Entry 5UZ7 (electron microscopy, 4.10 A resolution (low resolution: residue-level contacts below are approximate; hydrogen-bond / salt-bridge calls are withheld)); this record covers chains B and N of the 5 polymer chains in the assembly.

[Chain B]
Molecule: Guanine nucleotide-binding protein G(I)/G(S)/G(T) subunit beta-1
Organism: Homo sapiens
UniProt: P62873 (GBB1_HUMAN); numbering as in UniProt (aligned over 2-340)
Sequence (351 residues; numbered -10 to 340; the number before each row is that of its first residue; numbers below 1 keep their minus sign (Met-10 is residue -10)):
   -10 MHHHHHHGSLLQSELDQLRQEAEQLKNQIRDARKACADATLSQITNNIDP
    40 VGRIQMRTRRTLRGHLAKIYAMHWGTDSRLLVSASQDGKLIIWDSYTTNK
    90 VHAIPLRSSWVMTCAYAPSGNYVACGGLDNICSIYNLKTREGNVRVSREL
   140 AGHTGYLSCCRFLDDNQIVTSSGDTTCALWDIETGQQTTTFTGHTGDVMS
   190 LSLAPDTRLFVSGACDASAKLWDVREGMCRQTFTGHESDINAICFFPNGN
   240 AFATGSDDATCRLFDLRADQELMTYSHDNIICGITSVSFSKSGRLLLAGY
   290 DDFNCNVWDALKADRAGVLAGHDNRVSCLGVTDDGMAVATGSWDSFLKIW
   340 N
Not modelled in the structure: -10 to 0
Differences from the reference sequence: expression tag (-10 to 1)
Swiss-Prot annotation at these positions:
  - modified residue: Ser2 (N-acetylserine), His266 (Phosphohistidine)
  - natural variant: Leu30 (L30F: In MRD42; uncertain significance), Arg52 (R52G: In MRD42), Gly64 (G64V: In MRD42), Asp76 (D76E: In MRD42; D76G: In MRD42), Gly77 (G77S: In MRD42), Lys78 (K78R: In MRD42), Ile80 (I80N: In MRD42; I80T: In MRD42), His91 (H91R: In MRD42; uncertain significance), Ala92 (A92T: In MRD42), Pro94 (P94S: In MRD42), Leu95 (L95P: In MRD42), Arg96 (R96L: In MRD42), 5 further natural variant entries in UniProt

[Chain N]
Molecule: Nanobody 35
Organism: Lama Glama
Notes: antibody fragment or engineered binder
Sequence (138 residues; row label = number of the first residue in the row):
     1 QVQLQESGGGLVQPGGSLRLSCAASGFTFSNYKMNWVRQAPGKGLEWVSD
    51 ISQSGASISYTGSVKGRFTISRDNAKNTLYLQMNSLKPEDTAVYYCARCP
   101 APFTRDCFDVTSTTYAYRGQGTQVTVSSHHHHHHEPEA
Not modelled in the structure: 129-138
Cystine bridges: Cys22-Cys96, Cys99-Cys107

[Interface between chain B and chain N]
Contacting residue pairs (21):
  Arg8(B) - Gln120(N)
  Arg19(B) - Gln3(N)
  Thr184(B) - Thr114(N)
  Gly185(B) - Thr114(N)
  Cys204(B) - Tyr117(N)
  Asp205(B) - Ala116(N)
  Asp205(B) - Tyr117(N)
  Ala206(B) - Tyr117(N)
  Thr223(B) - Gln1(N)
  Gly224(B) - Gln1(N)
  His225(B) - Val2(N)
  Glu226(B) - Gly26(N)
  Glu226(B) - Phe27(N)
  Glu226(B) - Thr28(N)
  Glu226(B) - Tyr32(N)
  Glu226(B) - Arg98(N)
  Ser227(B) - Pro100(N)
  Ser227(B) - Tyr117(N)
  Asp228(B) - Tyr117(N)
  Asp247(B) - Pro102(N)
  Ile270(B) - Phe103(N)
Also at the interface, not in a pair above, chain B (17 interface residues in all): Glu12, Asp246
Also at the interface, not in a pair above, chain N (16 interface residues in all): Gln5

[Overview]
17 residues of chain B face 16 of chain N across their interface.
Chain B is Guanine nucleotide-binding protein G(I)/G(S)/G(T) subunit beta-1 (Homo sapiens) and chain N is
Nanobody 35 (Lama Glama); the structure, Volta phase plate cryo-electron microscopy structure of a calcitonin
receptor-heterotrimeric Gs protein complex, was determined by electron microscopy.
